8I7T - chain A; structure by X-ray diffraction, 2.80 A resolution.

# Chain A
Name: Tyrosine-protein kinase ABL1
Source organism: Homo sapiens
Notes: EC 2.7.10.2
Reference sequence: P00519 (ABL1_HUMAN); residues 229-500 here = UniProt positions 229-500
Amino-acid sequence (272 residues; each row starts with the number of its first residue):
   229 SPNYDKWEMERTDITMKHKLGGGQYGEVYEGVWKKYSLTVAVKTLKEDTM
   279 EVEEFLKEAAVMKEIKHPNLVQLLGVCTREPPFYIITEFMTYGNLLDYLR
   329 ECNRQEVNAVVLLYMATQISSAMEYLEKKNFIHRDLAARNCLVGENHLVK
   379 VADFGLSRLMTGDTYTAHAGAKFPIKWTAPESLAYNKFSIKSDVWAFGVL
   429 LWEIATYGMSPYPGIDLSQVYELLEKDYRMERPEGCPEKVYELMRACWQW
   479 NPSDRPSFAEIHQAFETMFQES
Not modelled in the structure: 229-231, 249-250
Modified positions: Tyr393 (O-phosphotyrosine; PTR)
Residues lining bound ligands: 6I5 ([3-[5-[5-(dimethylcarbamoyl)pyridin-3-yl]-1H-pyrrolo[2,3-b]pyridin-3-yl]-4-methoxy-phenyl] ethanesulfonate): Leu248, Gly251, Gln252, Tyr253, Val256, Ala269, Lys271, Glu286, Met290, Val299, Ile313, Thr315, Glu316, Phe317, Met318, Gly321, Asn322, Asp325, Leu370, Asp381, Phe382
Curated features (UniProtKB/Swiss-Prot):
  - motif: Asp381 to Trp405 (Kinase activation loop)
  - active site: Asp363 (Proton acceptor)
  - binding site (ATP): Leu248 to Val256, Lys271, Glu316 to Asn322
  - modified residue: Ser229 (Phosphoserine), Tyr253 (Phosphotyrosine), Tyr257 (Phosphotyrosine), Tyr393 (Phosphotyrosine), Tyr413 (Phosphotyrosine), Ser446 (Phosphoserine)
  - natural variant: Ala337 (A337T: In CHDSKM)

# Overview
Ligands of chain A: compound 6I5. Curated annotation (UniProt) lists active-site residue Asp363 and 17
ATP-binding residues.
Chain A is Tyrosine-protein kinase ABL1 (Homo sapiens); the structure, The crystal structure of human abl1
kinase domain in complex with ABL1-B4, was determined by X-ray diffraction together with 8I7Z and 8I7S from
the same study.
